PDB entry 4FCB | X-ray diffraction, 2.10 A resolution | chain A

== Chain A ==
Protein: cAMP and cAMP-inhibited cGMP 3', 5'-cyclic phosphodiesterase 10A
Source organism: Homo sapiens
Notes: EC 3.1.4.17, 3.1.4.35; fragment: Catalytic Domain
UniProtKB: Q9Y233 (PDE10_HUMAN); residue numbers follow UniProt; this construct covers 439-779
Chain sequence (345 residues; numbered 435 to 779; the number before each row is that of its first residue):
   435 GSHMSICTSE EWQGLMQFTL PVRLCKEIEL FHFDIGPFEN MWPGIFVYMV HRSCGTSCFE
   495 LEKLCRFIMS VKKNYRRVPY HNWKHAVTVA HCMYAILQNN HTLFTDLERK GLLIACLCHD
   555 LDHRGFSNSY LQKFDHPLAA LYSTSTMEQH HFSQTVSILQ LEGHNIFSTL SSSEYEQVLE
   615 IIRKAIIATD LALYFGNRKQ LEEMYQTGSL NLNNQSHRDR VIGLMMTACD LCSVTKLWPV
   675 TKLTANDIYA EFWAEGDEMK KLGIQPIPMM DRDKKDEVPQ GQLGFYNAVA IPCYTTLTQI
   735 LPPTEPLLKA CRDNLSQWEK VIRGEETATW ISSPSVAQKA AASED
Unresolved in the structure: 435-437, 760-779
Construct notes: expression tag (435-438)
Metal / ion sites: Zn2+: H519, H553, D554, D664; Mg2+ near D554 (its only coordinating residue here)
Residues lining bound ligands: 0T7 (3,4-dimethyl-1-propyl-7-(quinolin-2-ylmethoxy)imidazo[1,5-a]quinoxaline): Y514, D664, L665, S667, V668, I682, Y683, F686, P702, M703, K708, E711, V712, G715, Q716, F719

== In short ==
Bound to chain A: compound 0T7. H519, H553, D554 and D664 coordinate Zn2+.
Chain A is cAMP and cAMP-inhibited cGMP 3', 5'-cyclic phosphodiesterase 10A (Homo sapiens); the structure,
Potent and Selective Phosphodiesterase 10A Inhibitors, was determined by X-ray diffraction (same publication
as 4FCD).
